7CGP - chains K and M of the 15 polymer chains in the assembly; structure by electron microscopy, 3.70 A resolution.

[Chain K]
Name: Mitochondrial import inner membrane translocase subunit Tim9
Source organism: Homo sapiens
UniProtKB: Q9Y5J7 (TIM9_HUMAN); numbering as in UniProt (aligned over 1-89)
Amino-acid sequence (89 residues; row label = number of the first residue in the row):
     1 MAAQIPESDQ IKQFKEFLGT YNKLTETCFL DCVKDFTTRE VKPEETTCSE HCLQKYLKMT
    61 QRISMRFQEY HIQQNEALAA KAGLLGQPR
Disordered / not traced: 1-7, 78-89
Disulfide bonds: C28-C52, C32-C48
UniProt features mapped onto this chain:
  - motif: C28 to C52 (Twin CX3C motif)
  - modified residue: A2 (N-acetylalanine)

[Chain M]
Name: Mitochondrial import inner membrane translocase subunit Tim10
Source organism: Homo sapiens
UniProtKB: P62072 (TIM10_HUMAN); residue numbers follow UniProt; this construct covers 1-90
Amino-acid sequence (90 residues; each row starts with the number of its first residue):
     1 MDPLRAQQLA AELEVEMMAD MYNRMTSACH RKCVPPHYKE AELSKGESVC LDRCVSKYLD
    61 IHERMGKKLT ELSMQDEELM KRVQQSSGPA
Disordered / not traced: 1-2, 77-90
Disulfide bonds: C29-C54, C33-C50

[Interface between chain K and chain M]
Contacting residue pairs (42):
  F14(K) with L13(M), hydrophobic
  K15(K) with L13(M)
  F17(K) with L69(M), hydrophobic
  L18(K) with L13(M), hydrophobic; M17(M), hydrophobic
  Y21(K) with M17(M), hydrophobic; H62(M), hydrogen bond (side chain-backbone); M65(M), hydrophobic; G66(M), hydrogen bond (side chain-backbone)
  N22(K) with D20(M)
  K23(K) with R24(M)
  T25(K) with Y58(M); I61(M)
  E26(K) with R24(M), salt bridge
  C28(K) with M65(M), hydrophobic
  F29(K) with K32(M); C54(M), hydrophobic; K57(M); Y58(M), hydrophobic
  L30(K) with A28(M), hydrophobic; K32(M)
  V33(K) with K32(M)
  K34(K) with K32(M)
  D35(K) with K57(M), hydrogen bond (backbone-side chain)
  F36(K) with K32(M); C33(M), hydrophobic; C50(M), hydrophobic; R53(M), hydrogen bond (backbone-side chain); C54(M), hydrophobic
  T37(K) with R53(M), hydrogen bond (backbone-side chain)
  T38(K) with R53(M); K57(M)
  R39(K) with R53(M); S56(M), hydrogen bond (backbone-side chain)
  E40(K) with K57(M)
  V41(K) with D60(M); R64(M)
  T46(K) with R64(M), hydrogen bond
  S49(K) with M65(M), hydrogen bond
  L53(K) with M65(M), hydrophobic; K68(M); L69(M), hydrophobic
Other interface residues (no listed pair), chain K (28 interface residues in all): I11, G19, E45, Q54
Other interface residues (no listed pair), chain M (24 interface residues in all): L9, M21, S27

[In short]
28 residues of chain K and 24 residues of chain M are in contact, with 8 hydrogen bonds and 1 salt bridge.
Polar pairs include E26(K)-R24(M), Y21(K)-H62(M) and Y21(K)-G66(M).
Here chain K is Mitochondrial import inner membrane translocase subunit Tim9 and chain M is Mitochondrial
import inner membrane translocase subunit Tim10, both from Homo sapiens. Entry 7CGP (Cryo-EM structure of the
human mitochondrial translocase TIM22 complex at 3.7 angstrom) was determined by electron microscopy.
